Entry 3UCQ (X-ray diffraction, 1.97 A resolution); this record covers chain A.

== Chain A ==
Protein: Amylosucrase
From: Deinococcus geothermalis
Notes: EC 2.4.1.4
Reference sequence: Q1J0W0 (Q1J0W0_DEIGD); numbering as in UniProt (aligned over 1-650)
Amino-acid sequence (655 residues; each row starts with the number of its first residue; numbers below 1 keep their minus sign (Gly-4 is residue -4)):
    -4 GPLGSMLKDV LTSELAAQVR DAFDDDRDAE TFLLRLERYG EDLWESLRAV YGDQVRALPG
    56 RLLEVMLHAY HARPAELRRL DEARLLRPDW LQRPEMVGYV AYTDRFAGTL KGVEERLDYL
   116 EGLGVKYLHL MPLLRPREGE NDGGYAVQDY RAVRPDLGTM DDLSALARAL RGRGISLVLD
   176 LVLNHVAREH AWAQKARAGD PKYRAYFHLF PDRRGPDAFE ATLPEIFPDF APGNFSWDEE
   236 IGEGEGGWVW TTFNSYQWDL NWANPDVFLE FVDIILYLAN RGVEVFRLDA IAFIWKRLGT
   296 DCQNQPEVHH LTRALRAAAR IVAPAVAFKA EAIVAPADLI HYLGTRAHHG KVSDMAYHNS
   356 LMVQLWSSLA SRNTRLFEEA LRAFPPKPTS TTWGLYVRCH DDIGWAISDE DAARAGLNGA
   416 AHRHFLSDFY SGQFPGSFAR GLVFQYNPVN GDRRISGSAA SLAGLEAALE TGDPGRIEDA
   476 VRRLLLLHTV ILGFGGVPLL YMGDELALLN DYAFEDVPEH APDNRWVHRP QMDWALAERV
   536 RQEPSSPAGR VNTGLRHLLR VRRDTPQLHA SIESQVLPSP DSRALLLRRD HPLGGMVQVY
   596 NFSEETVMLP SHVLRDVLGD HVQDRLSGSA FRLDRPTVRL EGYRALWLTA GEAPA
Disordered / not traced: 647-650
Sequence notes: expression tag (-4 to 0)
What the authors report for this chain:
  - catalytic residues: Asp284, Glu326
  - catalytic residues: His180, His395, Asp396 (by similarity / conservation)
  - contacts within the chain: Asp137-Arg520 (salt bridge)
  - conformationally variable residues (helix shift): Met1 to Ala24 (from molecular simulation)
  - self-association interface (contacts with another copy of this molecule); pairs are residue here / residue on that copy: Glu25-Arg74 (salt bridge), Asp84-Arg341 (salt bridge), Pro380-Pro587, Pro381-Pro587, Pro383-Pro587, Asp21, Leu29, Arg73, Leu80, Leu81, Leu334, Ala378, Thr560, Arg584, Arg584

== Overview ==
From the paper: catalytic residues Asp284, Glu326 and His180 among others; conformational variability at Met1.
Chain A is Amylosucrase (Deinococcus geothermalis); the structure, Crystal structure of amylosucrase from
Deinococcus geothermalis, was determined by X-ray diffraction (same publication as 3UEQ).
